PDB entry 9DA8 | electron microscopy, 2.94 A resolution | chains B and C of the 8 polymer chains in the assembly

[Chain B]
Protein: Tubulin alpha-1B chain
From: Sus scrofa
Reference sequence: Q2XVP4 (TBA1B_PIG); residues 1-451 here = UniProt positions 1-451
Sequence (451 residues; numbered 1 to 451; the number before each row is that of its first residue):
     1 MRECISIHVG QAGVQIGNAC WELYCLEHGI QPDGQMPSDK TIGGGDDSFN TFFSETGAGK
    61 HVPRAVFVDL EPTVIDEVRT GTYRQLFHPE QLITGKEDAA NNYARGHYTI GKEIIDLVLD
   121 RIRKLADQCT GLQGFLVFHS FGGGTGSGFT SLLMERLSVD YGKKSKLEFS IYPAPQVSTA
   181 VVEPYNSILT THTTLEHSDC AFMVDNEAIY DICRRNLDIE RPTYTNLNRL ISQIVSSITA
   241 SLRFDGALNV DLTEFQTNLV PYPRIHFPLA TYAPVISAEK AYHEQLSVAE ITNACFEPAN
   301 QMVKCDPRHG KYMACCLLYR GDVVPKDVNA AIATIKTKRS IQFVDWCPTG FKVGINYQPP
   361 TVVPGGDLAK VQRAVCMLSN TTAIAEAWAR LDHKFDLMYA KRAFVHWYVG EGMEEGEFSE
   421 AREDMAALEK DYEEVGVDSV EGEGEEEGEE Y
Not modelled in the structure: 39-46, 440-451
Swiss-Prot annotation at these positions:
  - motif: Met1 to Cys4 (MREC motif)
  - active site: Glu254
  - binding site (GTP): Gly10, Gln11, Ala12, Gln15, Glu71, Ala99, Ser140, Gly143, Gly144, Thr145, Gly146, Thr179, Glu183, Asn206, Tyr224, Asn228, Leu252
  - binding site (Mg(2+)): Glu71
  - site: Tyr451 (Involved in polymerization)
  - modified residue: Lys40 (N6,N6,N6-trimethyllysine), Ser48 (Phosphoserine), Ser232 (Phosphoserine), Tyr282 (3'-nitrotyrosine), Arg339 (Omega-N-methylarginine), Ser439 (Phosphoserine), Glu443 (5-glutamyl polyglutamate), Glu445 (5-glutamyl polyglutamate), Tyr451 (3'-nitrotyrosine)
  - cross-link (Glycyl lysine isopeptide (Lys-Gly)): Lys326 (interchain with G-Cter in ubiquitin), Lys370 (interchain with G-Cter in ubiquitin)
Metal / ion sites: Mg2+: Glu71 (together with GTP)
Residues lining bound ligands: GTP (guanosine-5'-triphosphate): Gly10, Gln11, Ala12, Gln15, Glu71, Asp98, Ala99, Ala100, Asn101, Ser140, Gly142, Gly143, Gly144, Thr145, Gly146, Ile171, Thr179, Glu183, Asn206, Tyr224, Leu227, Asn228, Ile231

[Chain C]
Protein: Tubulin beta chain
From: Sus scrofa
Reference sequence: P02554 (TBB_PIG); residues 1-445 here = UniProt positions 1-445
Sequence (445 residues; each row starts with the number of its first residue):
     1 MREIVHIQAG QCGNQIGAKF WEVISDEHGI DPTGSYHGDS DLQLERINVY YNEAAGNKYV
    61 PRAILVDLEP GTMDSVRSGP FGQIFRPDNF VFGQSGAGNN WAKGHYTEGA ELVDSVLDVV
   121 RKESESCDCL QGFQLTHSLG GGTGSGMGTL LISKIREEYP DRIMNTFSVV PSPKVSDTVV
   181 EPYNATLSVH QLVENTDETY CIDNEALYDI CFRTLKLTTP TYGDLNHLVS ATMSGVTTCL
   241 RFPGQLNADL RKLAVNMVPF PRLHFFMPGF APLTSRGSQQ YRALTVPELT QQMFDAKNMM
   301 AACDPRHGRY LTVAAVFRGR MSMKEVDEQM LNVQNKNSSY FVEWIPNNVK TAVCDIPPRG
   361 LKMSATFIGN STAIQELFKR ISEQFTAMFR RKAFLHWYTG EGMDEMEFTE AESNMNDLVS
   421 EYQQYQDATA DEQGEFEEEG EEDEA
Not modelled in the structure: 427-445
Swiss-Prot annotation at these positions:
  - motif: Met1 to Ile4 (MREI motif)
  - binding site (GTP): Gln11, Glu69, Ser138, Gly142, Thr143, Gly144, Asn204, Asn226
  - binding site (Mg(2+)): Glu69
  - modified residue: Ser40 (Phosphoserine), Lys58 (N6-acetyllysine), Ser172 (Phosphoserine), Thr285 (Phosphothreonine), Thr290 (Phosphothreonine), Arg318 (Omega-N-methylarginine), Glu438 (5-glutamyl polyglutamate)
  - cross-link (Glycyl lysine isopeptide (Lys-Gly)): Lys58 (interchain with G-Cter in ubiquitin), Lys324 (interchain with G-Cter in ubiquitin)
  - natural variant: His37 (H37V: In 2nd form), Asn48 (N48S: In 2nd form), Ala55 to Asn57 (sequence variant, change not given here; In 2nd form), Ser275 (S275A: In 2nd form)
Residues lining bound ligands:
  - GDP (guanosine-5'-diphosphate): Gly10, Gln11, Cys12, Gln15, Ile16, Asn99, Ser138, Gly141, Gly142, Thr143, Gly144, Val169, Asp177, Glu181, Asn204, Tyr222, Leu225, Asn226
  - taxol (TA1): Lys19, Glu22, Val23, Asp26, Glu27, Leu215, Leu217, Asp224, His227, Leu228, Ala231, Ser234, Phe270, Pro272, Leu273, Thr274, Arg276, Arg359, Gly360, Leu361

[Chain B / chain C interface]
Pairs across the interface - 65 pairs, chain B then chain C:
  Met1(B) - Pro70(C)  hydrophobic
  Met1(B) - Asp74(C)
  Arg2(B) - Pro70(C)
  Arg2(B) - Gly71(C)
  Gln133(B) - Ser95(C)
  Ala247(B) - Gln11(C)  hydrogen bond (backbone-side chain)
  Ala247(B) - Gln15(C)
  Ala247(B) - Tyr222(C)
  Leu248(B) - Gln11(C)
  Asn249(B) - Gln11(C)
  Glu254(B) - Gly98(C)
  Glu254(B) - Asn99(C)  hydrogen bond
  Gln256(B) - Trp397(C)
  Thr257(B) - Gly98(C)  hydrogen bond (side chain-backbone)
  Thr257(B) - Val180(C)
  Thr257(B) - Phe394(C)
  Asn258(B) - Asn99(C)
  Asn258(B) - Thr178(C)
  Asn258(B) - Val179(C)  hydrogen bond (side chain-backbone)
  Asn258(B) - Val180(C)
  Asn258(B) - Phe394(C)
  Val260(B) - Phe394(C)
  Val260(B) - His396(C)
  Val260(B) - Trp397(C)  hydrogen bond (backbone-side chain)
  Pro261(B) - Phe394(C)  hydrogen bond (backbone-backbone)
  Pro261(B) - His396(C)  hydrogen bond (backbone-side chain)
  Tyr262(B) - Arg391(C)  hydrogen bond (side chain-backbone)
  Tyr262(B) - Lys392(C)
  Tyr262(B) - Ala393(C)
  Tyr262(B) - His396(C)
  Pro263(B) - His396(C)
  Val324(B) - Thr219(C)
  Val324(B) - Pro220(C)
  Pro325(B) - Tyr208(C)
  Pro325(B) - Pro220(C)
  Lys326(B) - Tyr208(C)
  Lys326(B) - Pro220(C)
  Asn329(B) - Val175(C)
  Ile332(B) - Val175(C)  hydrophobic
  Ala333(B) - Val175(C)
  Lys336(B) - Lys174(C)  hydrogen bond (side chain-backbone)
  Trp346(B) - Ala387(C)
  Trp346(B) - Met388(C)
  Trp346(B) - Arg391(C)
  Trp346(B) - Ala393(C)  hydrophobic
  Pro348(B) - Gln384(C)
  Pro348(B) - Met388(C)
  Thr349(B) - Ser176(C)
  Thr349(B) - Thr178(C)
  Thr349(B) - Val179(C)  hydrogen bond (side chain-backbone)
  Thr349(B) - Gln384(C)
  Thr349(B) - Met388(C)
  Gly350(B) - Val179(C)
  Phe351(B) - Ser176(C)
  Phe351(B) - Asp177(C)
  Phe351(B) - Thr178(C)  hydrogen bond (backbone-backbone)
  Phe351(B) - Val179(C)
  Lys352(B) - Asn99(C)
  Lys352(B) - Asp177(C)  hydrogen bond (side chain-backbone)
  Lys352(B) - Thr178(C)
  Val353(B) - Asp177(C)
  Glu434(B) - Arg391(C)  hydrogen bond (backbone-side chain)
  Val437(B) - Arg391(C)
  Ser439(B) - Arg390(C)
  Ser439(B) - Arg391(C)
Interface residues without a listed pair, chain B (42 interface residues in all): Thr130, Gly131, Asp245, Gly246, Asp251, Thr253, Ala314, Asp345, Cys347, Val435, Asp438
Interface residues without a listed pair, chain C (36 interface residues in all): Glu69, Ser75, Gln94, Lys103, Phe212, Thr218, Thr221

[In short]
Chain B and chain C form an interface of 42 and 36 residues respectively, with 13 hydrogen bonds. Among the
polar pairs are Ala247(B)-Gln11(C), Glu254(B)-Asn99(C) and Thr257(B)-Gly98(C). Ligands of chain B: GTP.
Ligands of chain C: GDP and taxol.
Chain B is Tubulin alpha-1B chain and chain C is Tubulin beta chain, both from Sus scrofa; the structure,
Tau-Microtubule structure in the presence of ATP, was determined by electron microscopy.
